8SWE - chain A; structure by X-ray diffraction, 2.24 A resolution.

Chain A:
Name: Fibroblast growth factor receptor 2
Organism: Homo sapiens
Notes: EC 2.7.10.1
UniProtKB: P21802 (FGFR2_HUMAN); numbering as in UniProt (aligned over 458-768)
Sequence (316 residues; numbered 453 to 768; the number before each row is that of its first residue):
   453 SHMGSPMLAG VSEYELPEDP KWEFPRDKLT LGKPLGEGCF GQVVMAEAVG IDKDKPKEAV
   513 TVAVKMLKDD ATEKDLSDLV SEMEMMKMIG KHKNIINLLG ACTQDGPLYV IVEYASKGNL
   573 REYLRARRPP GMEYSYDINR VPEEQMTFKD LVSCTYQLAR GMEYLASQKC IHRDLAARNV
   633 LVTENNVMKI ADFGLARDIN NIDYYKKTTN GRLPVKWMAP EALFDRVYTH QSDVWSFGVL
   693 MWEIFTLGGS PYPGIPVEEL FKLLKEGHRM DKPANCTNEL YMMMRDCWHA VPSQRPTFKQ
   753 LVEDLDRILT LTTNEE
Not modelled in the structure: 453-467, 582-595, 766-768
Differences from the reference sequence: expression tag (453-457)
Swiss-Prot annotation at these positions:
  - active site: D626 (Proton acceptor)
  - binding site (ATP): L487 to V495, K517, E565 to A567, N571
  - modified residue (Phosphotyrosine): Y466, Y586, Y588, Y656, Y657
  - natural variant: K526 (K526E: In FSPC), N549 (N549H: In CS), E565 (E565G: In PS), R612 (R612T: In a lung adenocarcinoma sample), A628 (A628T: In LADD1), K641 (K641R: In PS), A648 (A648T: In LADD1), R649 to D650 (sequence variant, change not given here; In LADD1), K659 (K659N: In craniosynostosis), G663 (G663E: In PS), R678 (R678G: In CS)
  - mutagenesis: N549 (N549T: Constitutive kinase activity), E565 (E565A: Constitutive kinase activity), Y656 to Y657 (Loss of kinase activity)
Residues lining bound ligands: WXQ (N-{4-[4-amino-5-(4-methoxyphenyl)-7-methyl-7H-pyrrolo[2,3-d]pyrimidin-6-yl]phenyl}prop-2-enamide): L487, G488, G490, C491, V495, A515, K517, E534, M538, I548, V562, V564, E565, Y566, A567, L633, A643, D644
From the paper describing this entry:
  - binding site for WXQ: C491

Overview:
Chain A binds compound WXQ. UniProt lists active-site residue D626, 14 ATP-binding residues and 4 mutagenesis
sites. From the paper: a binding site for WXQ at C491.
Chain A is Fibroblast growth factor receptor 2 (Homo sapiens); the structure, FGFR2 Kinase Domain Bound to
Reversible Inhibitor Cmpd 3, was determined by X-ray diffraction (same publication as 8U1F).
